7A2B - chain A; structure by X-ray diffraction, 1.40 A resolution.

# Chain A
Protein: R-specific alcohol dehydrogenase
Organism: Lactobacillus brevis
UniProt: Q84EX5 (Q84EX5_LACBR); residues 1-251 here correspond to UniProt positions 2-252 (UniProt number = residue number + 1)
Amino-acid sequence (251 residues; each row starts with the number of its first residue):
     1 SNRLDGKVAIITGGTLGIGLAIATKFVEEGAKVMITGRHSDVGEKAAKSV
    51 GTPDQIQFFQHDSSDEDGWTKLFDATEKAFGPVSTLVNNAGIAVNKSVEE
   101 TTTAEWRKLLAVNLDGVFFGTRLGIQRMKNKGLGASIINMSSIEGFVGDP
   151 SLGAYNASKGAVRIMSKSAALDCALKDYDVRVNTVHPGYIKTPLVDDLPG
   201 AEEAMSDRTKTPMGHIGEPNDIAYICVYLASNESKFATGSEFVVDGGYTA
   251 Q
Construct notes: engineered mutation D207 (Gln208 in Q84EX5)
Ion coordination: Mg2+ near Q251 (its only coordinating residue here)

# Overview
Chain A is R-specific alcohol dehydrogenase (Lactobacillus brevis); the structure, X-ray structure of
Lactobacillus brevis alcohol dehydrogenase mutant Q207D, was determined by X-ray diffraction, deposited
together with 6Y0Z, 6Y10 and 6Y1C.
